6C05 - chains B and D of the 7 polymer chains in the assembly; structure by electron microscopy, 5.15 A resolution (low resolution: residue-level contacts below are approximate; hydrogen-bond / salt-bridge calls are withheld).

Chain B:
Protein: DNA-directed RNA polymerase subunit alpha
From: Mycobacterium tuberculosis
Notes: EC 2.7.7.6
UniProtKB: A0A045J8T1 (A0A045J8T1_MYCTX); residues 1-347 here = UniProt positions 1-347
Sequence (347 residues; each row starts with the number of its first residue):
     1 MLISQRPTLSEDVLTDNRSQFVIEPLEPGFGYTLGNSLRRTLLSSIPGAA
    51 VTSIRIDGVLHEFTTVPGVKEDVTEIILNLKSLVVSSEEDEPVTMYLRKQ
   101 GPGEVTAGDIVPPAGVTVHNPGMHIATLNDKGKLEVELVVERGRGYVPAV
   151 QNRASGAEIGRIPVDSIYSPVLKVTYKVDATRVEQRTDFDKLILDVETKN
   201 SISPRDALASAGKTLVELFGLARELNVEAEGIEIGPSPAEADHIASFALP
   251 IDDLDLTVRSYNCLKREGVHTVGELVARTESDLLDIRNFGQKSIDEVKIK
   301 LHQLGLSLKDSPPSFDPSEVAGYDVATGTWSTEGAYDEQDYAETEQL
Not modelled in the structure: 238-347

Chain D:
Protein: DNA-directed RNA polymerase subunit beta'
From: Mycobacterium tuberculosis
Notes: EC 2.7.7.6
UniProtKB: A0A045J9E2 (A0A045J9E2_MYCTX); residues 1-1316 here = UniProt positions 1-1316
Sequence (1324 residues; each row starts with the number of its first residue):
     1 MLDVNFFDELRIGLATAEDIRQWSYGEVKKPETINYRTLKPEKDGLFCEK
    51 IFGPTRDWECYCGKYKRVRFKGIICERCGVEVTRAKVRRERMGHIELAAP
   101 VTHIWYFKGVPSRLGYLLDLAPKDLEKIIYFAAYVITSVDEEMRHNELST
   151 LEAEMAVERKAVEDQRDGELEARAQKLEADLAELEAEGAKADARRKVRDG
   201 GEREMRQIRDRAQRELDRLEDIWSTFTKLAPKQLIVDENLYRELVDRYGE
   251 YFTGAMGAESIQKLIENFDIDAEAESLRDVIRNGKGQKKLRALKRLKVVA
   301 AFQQSGNSPMGMVLDAVPVIPPELRPMVQLDGGRFATSDLNDLYRRVINR
   351 NNRLKRLIDLGAPEIIVNNEKRMLQESVDALFDNGRRGRPVTGPGNRPLK
   401 SLSDLLKGKQGRFRQNLLGKRVDYSGRSVIVVGPQLKLHQCGLPKLMALE
   451 LFKPFVMKRLVDLNHAQNIKSAKRMVERQRPQVWDVLEEVIAEHPVLLNR
   501 APTLHRLGIQAFEPMLVEGKAIQLHPLVCEAFNADFDGDQMAVHLPLSAE
   551 AQAEARILMLSSNNILSPASGRPLAMPRLDMVTGLYYLTTEVPGDTGEYQ
   601 PASGDHPETGVYSSPAEAIMAADRGVLSVRAKIKVRLTQLRPPVEIEAEL
   651 FGHSGWQPGDAWMAETTLGRVMFNELLPLGYPFVNKQMHKKVQAAIINDL
   701 AERYPMIVVAQTVDKLKDAGFYWATRSGVTVSMADVLVPPRKKEILDHYE
   751 ERADKVEKQFQRGALNHDERNEALVEIWKEATDEVGQALREHYPDDNPII
   801 TIVDSGATGNFTQTRTLAGMKGLVTNPKGEFIPRPVKSSFREGLTVLEYF
   851 INTHGARKGLADTALRTADSGYLTRRLVDVSQDVIVREHDCQTERGIVVE
   901 LAERAPDGTLIRDPYIETSAYARTLGTDAVDEAGNVIVERGQDLGDPEID
   951 ALLAAGITQVKVRSVLTCATSTGVCATCYGRSMATGKLVDIGEAVGIVAA
  1001 QSIGEPGTQLTMRTFHQGGVGEDITGGLPRVQELFEARVPRGKAPIADVT
  1051 GRVRLEDGERFYKITIVPDDGGEEVVYDKISKRQRLRVFKHEDGSERVLS
  1101 DGDHVEVGQQLMEGSADPHEVLRVQGPREVQIHLVREVQEVYRAQGVSIH
  1151 DKHIEVIVRQMLRRVTIIDSGSTEFLPGSLIDRAEFEAENRRVVAEGGEP
  1201 AAGRPVLMGITKASLATDSWLSAASFQETTRVLTDAAINCRSDKLNGLKE
  1251 NVIIGKLIPAGTGINRYRNIAVQPTEEARAAAYTIPSYEDQYYSPDFGAA
  1301 TGAAVPLDDYGYSDYRHHHHHHHH
Not modelled in the structure: 1-3, 1013-1023, 1091-1095, 1283-1324
Sequence notes: expression tag (1317-1324)
Ion coordination: Zn2+ site 1: Cys-60, Cys-62, Cys-75, Cys-78; Mg2+: Asp-535, Asp-537, Asp-539; Zn2+ site 2: Cys-891, Cys-968, Cys-975, Cys-978

Chain B / chain D interface:
Contacting residue pairs (24):
  Arg-39(B) / Asp-623(D)
  Leu-43(B) / Met-620(D)
  Phe-63(B) / Gly-604(D)
  Phe-63(B) / Asp-605(D)
  Phe-63(B) / His-606(D)
  Thr-74(B) / Val-611(D)
  Leu-78(B) / Arg-636(D)
  Lys-81(B) / Val-611(D)
  Lys-81(B) / Tyr-612(D)
  Lys-81(B) / Ser-613(D)
  Lys-81(B) / Glu-617(D)
  Ser-82(B) / Ser-613(D)
  Tyr-146(B) / Met-620(D)
  Tyr-146(B) / Ala-621(D)
  Tyr-146(B) / Arg-624(D)
  Pro-148(B) / Arg-624(D)
  Pro-148(B) / Val-626(D)
  Leu-172(B) / Ala-616(D)
  Arg-182(B) / Asp-485(D)
  Arg-182(B) / Glu-488(D)
  Val-183(B) / Lys-445(D)
  Val-183(B) / Glu-518(D)
  Glu-184(B) / Glu-518(D)
  Gln-185(B) / Asp-485(D)
Interface residues without a listed pair, chain B (21 interface residues in all): Thr-64, Glu-75, Val-147, Asp-165, Ile-167, Ser-169, Lys-173
Interface residues without a listed pair, chain D (22 interface residues in all): Ser-603, Glu-608, Ile-619, Glu-675

Overview:
The interface between chain B and chain D involves 21 residues on one side and 22 on the other. Cys-60(D),
Cys-62(D), Cys-75(D) and Cys-78(D) coordinate Zn2+ site 1. Asp-535(D), Asp-537(D) and Asp-539(D) coordinate
Mg2+.
Here chain B is DNA-directed RNA polymerase subunit alpha and chain D is DNA-directed RNA polymerase subunit
beta', both from Mycobacterium tuberculosis. Entry 6C05 (Mycobacterium tuberculosis RNAP Holo/RbpA in relaxed
state) was determined by electron microscopy, deposited together with 6BZO, 6C04 and 6C06.
